PDB entry 8T9D | electron microscopy, 4.66 A resolution (low resolution: residue-level contacts below are approximate; hydrogen-bond / salt-bridge calls are withheld) | chains I and W of the 26 polymer chains in the assembly

# Chain I
Molecule: Mediator of RNA polymerase II transcription subunit 14
Source organism: Homo sapiens
Reference sequence: O60244 (MED14_HUMAN); residues 1-1454 here = UniProt positions 1-1454
Amino-acid sequence (1454 residues; row label = number of the first residue in the row):
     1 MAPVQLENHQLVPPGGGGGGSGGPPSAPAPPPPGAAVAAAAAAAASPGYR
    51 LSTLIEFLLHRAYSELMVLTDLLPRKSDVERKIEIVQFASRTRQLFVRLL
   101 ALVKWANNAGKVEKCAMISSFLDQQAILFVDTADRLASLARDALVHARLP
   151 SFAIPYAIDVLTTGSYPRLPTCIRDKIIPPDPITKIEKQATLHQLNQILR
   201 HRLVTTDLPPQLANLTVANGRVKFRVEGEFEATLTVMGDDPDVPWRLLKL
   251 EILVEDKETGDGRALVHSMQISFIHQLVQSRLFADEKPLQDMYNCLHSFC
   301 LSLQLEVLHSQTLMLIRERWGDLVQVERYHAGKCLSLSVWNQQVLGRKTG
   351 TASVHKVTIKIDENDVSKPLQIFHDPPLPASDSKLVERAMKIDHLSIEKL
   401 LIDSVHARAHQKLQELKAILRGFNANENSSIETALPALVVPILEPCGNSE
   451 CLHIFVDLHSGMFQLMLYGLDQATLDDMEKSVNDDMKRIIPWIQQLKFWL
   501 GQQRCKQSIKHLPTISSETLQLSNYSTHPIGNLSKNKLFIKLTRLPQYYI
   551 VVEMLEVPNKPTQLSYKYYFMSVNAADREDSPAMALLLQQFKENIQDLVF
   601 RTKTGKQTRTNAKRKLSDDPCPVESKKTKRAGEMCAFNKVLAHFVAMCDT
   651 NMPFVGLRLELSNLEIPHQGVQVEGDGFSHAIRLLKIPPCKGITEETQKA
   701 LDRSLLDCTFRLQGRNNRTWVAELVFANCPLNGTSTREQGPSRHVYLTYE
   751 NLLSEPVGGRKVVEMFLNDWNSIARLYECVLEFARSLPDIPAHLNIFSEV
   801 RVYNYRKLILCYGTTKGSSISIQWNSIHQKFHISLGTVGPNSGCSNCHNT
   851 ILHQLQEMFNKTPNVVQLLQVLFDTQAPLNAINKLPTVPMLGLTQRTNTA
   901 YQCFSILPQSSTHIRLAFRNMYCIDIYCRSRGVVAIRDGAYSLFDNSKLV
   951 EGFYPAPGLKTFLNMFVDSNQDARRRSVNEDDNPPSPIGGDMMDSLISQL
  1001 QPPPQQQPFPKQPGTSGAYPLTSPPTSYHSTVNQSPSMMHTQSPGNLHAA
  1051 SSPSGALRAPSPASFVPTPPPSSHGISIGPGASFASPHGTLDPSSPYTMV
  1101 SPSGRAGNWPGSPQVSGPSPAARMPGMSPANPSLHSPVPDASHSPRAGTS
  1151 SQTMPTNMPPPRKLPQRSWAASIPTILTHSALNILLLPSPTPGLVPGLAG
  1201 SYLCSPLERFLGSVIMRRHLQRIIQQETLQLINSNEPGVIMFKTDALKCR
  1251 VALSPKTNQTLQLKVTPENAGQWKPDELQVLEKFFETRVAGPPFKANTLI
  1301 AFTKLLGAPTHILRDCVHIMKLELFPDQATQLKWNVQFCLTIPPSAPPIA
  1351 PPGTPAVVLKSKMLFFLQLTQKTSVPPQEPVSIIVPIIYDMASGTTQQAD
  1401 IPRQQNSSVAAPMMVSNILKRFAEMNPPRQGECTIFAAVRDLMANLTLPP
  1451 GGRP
Unresolved in the structure: 1-49, 237-241, 259-264, 349-351, 426-429, 446-449, 575-580, 606-634, 755-760, 794-795, 970-1166, 1177-1179, 1269-1275, 1328-1330, 1374-1380, 1393-1395, 1400-1405, 1426-1428, 1446-1454
Curated features (UniProtKB/Swiss-Prot):
  - motif: Leu-69 to Leu-73 (LXXLL motif 1), Leu-1182 to Leu-1186 (LXXLL motif 2)
  - modified residue (Phosphoserine): Ser-617, Ser-986, Ser-1112, Ser-1119, Ser-1128, Ser-1136, Ser-1144

# Chain W
Molecule: Mediator of RNA polymerase II transcription subunit 28
Source organism: Homo sapiens
Reference sequence: Q9H204 (MED28_HUMAN); residue numbers follow UniProt; this construct covers 1-178
Amino-acid sequence (178 residues; numbered 1 to 178; the number before each row is that of its first residue):
     1 MAAPLGGMFSGQPPGPPQAPPGLPGQASLLQAAPGAPRPSSSTLVDELES
    51 SFEACFASLVSQDYVNGTDQEEIRTGVDQCIQKFLDIARQTECFFLQKRL
   101 QLSVQKPEQVIKEDVSELRNELQRKDALVQKHLTKLRHWQQVLEDINVQH
   151 KKPADIPQGSLAYLEQASANIPAPLKPT
Unresolved in the structure: 1-31, 150-178
Disulfide bonds: Cys-55/Cys-80

# How chain I and chain W interact
Pairs across the interface - 14 pairs, chain I then chain W:
  Pro-730(I) / Ala-33(W)
  Pro-730(I) / Pro-34(W)
  Asn-732(I) / Ala-33(W)
  Thr-734(I) / Arg-38(W)
  Arg-801(I) / Lys-83(W)
  Leu-835(I) / Glu-72(W)
  Pro-840(I) / Ala-57(W)
  Cys-844(I) / Ser-58(W)
  Asn-883(I) / Tyr-64(W)
  Lys-884(I) / Asp-63(W)
  Lys-884(I) / Tyr-64(W)
  Pro-886(I) / Tyr-64(W)
  Thr-887(I) / Tyr-64(W)
  Val-888(I) / Tyr-64(W)
Also at the interface, not in a pair above, chain I (20 interface residues in all): Glu-738, Ser-834, Thr-837, Gly-839, Ser-842, Gly-843, Leu-885, Pro-889
Also at the interface, not in a pair above, chain W (15 interface residues in all): Ala-36, Ala-54, Ser-61, Val-65, Asn-66, Thr-75

# In short
Chain I and chain W form an interface of 20 and 15 residues respectively.
Chain I is Mediator of RNA polymerase II transcription subunit 14 and chain W is Mediator of RNA polymerase II
transcription subunit 28, both from Homo sapiens; the structure, CryoEM structure of TR-TRAP, was determined
by electron microscopy together with 8T1L and 8T1I from the same study.
